PDB entry 3LU0 | electron microscopy, 11.20 A resolution (very low resolution: no residue pairs are listed; an interface is given only as per-side residue counts) | chains C and D of the 5 polymer chains in the assembly

== Chain C ==
Protein: DNA-directed RNA polymerase subunit beta
Source organism: Escherichia coli
Notes: EC 2.7.7.6
Reference sequence: P0A8V2 (RPOB_ECOLI); numbering as in UniProt (aligned over 1-1342)
Chain sequence (1342 residues; row label = number of the first residue in the row):
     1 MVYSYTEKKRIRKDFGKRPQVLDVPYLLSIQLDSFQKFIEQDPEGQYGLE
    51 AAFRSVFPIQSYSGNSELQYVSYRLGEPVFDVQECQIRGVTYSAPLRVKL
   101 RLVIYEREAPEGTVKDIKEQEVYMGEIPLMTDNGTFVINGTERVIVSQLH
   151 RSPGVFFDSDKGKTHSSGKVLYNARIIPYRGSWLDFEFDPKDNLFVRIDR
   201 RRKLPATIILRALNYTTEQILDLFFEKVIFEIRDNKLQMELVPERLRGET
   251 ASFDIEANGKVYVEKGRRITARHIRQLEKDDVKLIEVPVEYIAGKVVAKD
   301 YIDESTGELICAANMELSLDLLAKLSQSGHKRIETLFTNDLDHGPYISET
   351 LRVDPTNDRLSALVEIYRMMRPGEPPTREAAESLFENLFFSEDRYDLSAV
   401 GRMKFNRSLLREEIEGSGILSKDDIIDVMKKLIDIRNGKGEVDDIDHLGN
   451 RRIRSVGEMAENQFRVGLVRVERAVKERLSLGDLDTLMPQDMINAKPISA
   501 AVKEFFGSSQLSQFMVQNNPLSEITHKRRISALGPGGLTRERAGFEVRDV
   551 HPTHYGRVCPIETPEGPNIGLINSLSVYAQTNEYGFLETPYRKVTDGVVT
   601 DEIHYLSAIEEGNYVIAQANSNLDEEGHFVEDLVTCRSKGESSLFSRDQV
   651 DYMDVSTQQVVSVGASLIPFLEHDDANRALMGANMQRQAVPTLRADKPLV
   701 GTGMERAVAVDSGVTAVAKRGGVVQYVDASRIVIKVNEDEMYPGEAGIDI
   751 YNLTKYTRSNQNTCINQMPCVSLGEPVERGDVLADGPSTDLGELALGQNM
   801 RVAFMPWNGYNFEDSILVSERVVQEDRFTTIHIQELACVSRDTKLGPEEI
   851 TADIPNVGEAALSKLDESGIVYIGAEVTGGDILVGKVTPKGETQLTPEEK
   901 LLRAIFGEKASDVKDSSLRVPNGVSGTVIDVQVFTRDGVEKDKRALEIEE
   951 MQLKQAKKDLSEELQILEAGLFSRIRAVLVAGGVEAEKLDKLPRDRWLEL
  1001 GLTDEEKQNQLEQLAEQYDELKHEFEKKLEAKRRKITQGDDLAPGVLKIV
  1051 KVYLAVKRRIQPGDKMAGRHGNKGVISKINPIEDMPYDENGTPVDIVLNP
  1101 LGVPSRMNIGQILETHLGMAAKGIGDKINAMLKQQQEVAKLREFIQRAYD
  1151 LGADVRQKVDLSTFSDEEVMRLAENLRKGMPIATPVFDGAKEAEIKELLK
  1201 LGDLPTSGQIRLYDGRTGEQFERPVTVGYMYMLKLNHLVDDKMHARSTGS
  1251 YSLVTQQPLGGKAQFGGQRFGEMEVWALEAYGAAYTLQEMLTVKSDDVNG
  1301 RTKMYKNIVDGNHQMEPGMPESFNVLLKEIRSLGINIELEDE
Not modelled in the structure: 1-7
Sequence notes: conflict Val516 (Asp in P0A8V2)
Swiss-Prot annotation at these positions:
  - modified residue (N6-acetyllysine): Lys1022, Lys1200
  - mutagenesis: Ile561 (I561S: Resistant to antibiotics salinamide A and B), Ile569 (I569S: Resistant to antibiotics salinamide A and B), Ala665 (A665E: Resistant to antibiotics salinamide A and B), Asp675 (D675A/G: Resistant to antibiotics salinamide A and B), Asn677 (N677H/K: Resistant to antibiotics salinamide A and B), Leu680 (L680M: Resistant to antibiotics salinamide A and B), Glu813 (E813K: Disrupts the enzyme's active center)
What the authors report for this chain:
  - contacts within the chain: Arg1142-Asp1166 (salt bridge) (by similarity / conservation)

== Chain D ==
Protein: DNA-directed RNA polymerase subunit beta'
Source organism: Escherichia coli
Notes: EC 2.7.7.6
Reference sequence: P0A8T7 (RPOC_ECOLI); residue numbers follow UniProt; this construct covers 1-1407
Chain sequence (1407 residues; numbered 1 to 1407; the number before each row is that of its first residue):
     1 MKDLLKFLKAQTKTEEFDAIKIALASPDMIRSWSFGEVKKPETINYRTFK
    51 PERDGLFCARIFGPVKDYECLCGKYKRLKHRGVICEKCGVEVTQTKVRRE
   101 RMGHIELASPTAHIWFLKSLPSRIGLLLDMPLRDIERVLYFESYVVIEGG
   151 MTNLERQQILTEEQYLDALEEFGDEFDAKMGAEAIQALLKSMDLEQECEQ
   201 LREELNETNSETKRKKLTKRIKLLEAFVQSGNKPEWMILTVLPVLPPDLR
   251 PLVPLDGGRFATSDLNDLYRRVINRNNRLKRLLDLAAPDIIVRNEKRMLQ
   301 EAVDALLDNGRRGRAITGSNKRPLKSLADMIKGKQGRFRQNLLGKRVDYS
   351 GRSVITVGPYLRLHQCGLPKKMALELFKPFIYGKLELRGLATTIKAAKKM
   401 VEREEAVVWDILDEVIREHPVLLNRAPTLHRLGIQAFEPVLIEGKAIQLH
   451 PLVCAAYNADFDGDQMAVHVPLTLEAQLEARALMMSTNNILSPANGEPII
   501 VPSQDVVLGLYYMTRDCVNAKGEGMVLTGPKEAERLYRSGLASLHARVKV
   551 RITEYEKDANGELVAKTSLKDTTVGRAILWMIVPKGLPYSIVNQALGKKA
   601 ISKMLNTCYRILGLKPTVIFADQIMYTGFAYAARSGASVGIDDMVIPEKK
   651 HEIISEAEAEVAEIQEQFQSGLVTAGERYNKVIDIWAAANDRVSKAMMDN
   701 LQTETVINRDGQEEKQVSFNSIYMMADSGARGSAAQIRQLAGMRGLMAKP
   751 DGSIIETPITANFREGLNVLQYFISTHGARKGLADTALKTANSGYLTRRL
   801 VDVAQDLVVTEDDCGTHEGIMMTPVIEGGDVKEPLRDRVLGRVTAEDVLK
   851 PGTADILVPRNTLLHEQWCDLLEENSVDAVKVRSVVSCDTDFGVCAHCYG
   901 RDLARGHIINKGEAIGVIAAQSIGEPGTQLTMRTFHIGGAASRAAAESSI
   951 QVKNKGSIKLSNVKSVVNSSGKLVITSRNTELKLIDEFGRTKESYKVPYG
  1001 AVLAKGDGEQVAGGETVANWDPHTMPVITEVSGFVRFTDMIDGQTITRQT
  1051 DELTGLSSLVVLDSAERTAGGKDLRPALKIVDAQGNDVLIPGTDMPAQYF
  1101 LPGKAIVQLEDGVQISSGDTLARIPQESGGTKDITGGLPRVADLFEARRP
  1151 KEPAILAEISGIVSFGKETKGKRRLVITPVDGSDPYEEMIPKWRQLNVFE
  1201 GERVERGDVISDGPEAPHDILRLRGVHAVTRYIVNEVQDVYRLQGVKIND
  1251 KHIEVIVRQMLRKATIVNAGSSDFLEGEQVEYSRVKIANRELEANGKVGA
  1301 TYSRDLLGITKASLATESFISAASFQETTRVLTEAAVAGKRDELRGLKEN
  1351 VIVGRLIPAGTGYAYHQDRMRRRAAGEAPAAPQVTAEDASASLAELLNAG
  1401 LGGSDNE
Not modelled in the structure: 1-13, 705-716, 1390-1407
Bound ions: Zn2+ site 1 near Cys88 (its only coordinating residue here); Mg2+: Asp460, Asp462, Asp464; Zn2+ site 2: Cys888, Cys895, Cys898
Swiss-Prot annotation at these positions:
  - binding site (Zn(2+)): Cys70, Cys72, Cys85, Cys88, Cys814, Cys888, Cys895, Cys898
  - binding site (Mg(2+)): Asp460, Asp462, Asp464
  - modified residue: Lys983 (N6-acetyllysine)
  - mutagenesis: Gln504 (Q504P: Resistant to antibiotics salinamide A and B), Asn690 (N690D: Resistant to antibiotics salinamide A and B), Met697 (M697V: Resistant to antibiotics salinamide A and B), Ala735 (A735T: Resistant to antibiotics salinamide A and B), Arg738 (R738C/H/P/S: Resistant to antibiotics salinamide A and B), Ala748 (A748E: Resistant to antibiotics salinamide A and B), Pro758 (P758S/T: Resistant to antibiotics salinamide A and B), Phe763 (F763C: Resistant to antibiotics salinamide A and B), Ser775 (S775A: Resistant to antibiotics salinamide A and B), Ala779 (A779T/V: Resistant to antibiotics salinamide A and B), Arg780 (R780C: Resistant to antibiotics salinamide A and B), Gly782 (G782A/C: Resistant to antibiotics salinamide A and B), 1 further mutagenesis entry in UniProt
What the authors report for this chain:
  - post-translational modification sites: Thr1068 (citing earlier work)

== Chain C / chain D interface ==
At this resolution (11 A) residue pairs are not listed: 160 residues of chain C and 184 of chain D lie at the interface.

== Overview ==
160 residues of chain C and 184 residues of chain D are in contact. Asp460(D), Asp462(D) and Asp464(D)
coordinate Mg2+. From UniProt: 7 mutagenesis sites on chain C; 8 Zn2+-binding residues, 3 Mg2+-binding
residues and 13 mutagenesis sites on chain D. The paper reports a modification site at Thr1068(D); contacts
within the chain involving Arg1142(C) and Asp1166(C).
Here chain C is DNA-directed RNA polymerase subunit beta and chain D is DNA-directed RNA polymerase subunit
beta', both from Escherichia coli. Entry 3LU0 (Molecular model of Escherichia coli core RNA polymerase) was
determined by electron microscopy (same publication as 3LTI).
